PDB entry 3TTN | X-ray diffraction, 2.00 A resolution | chain A

Chain A:
Name: Polyamine transport protein
Source organism: Pseudomonas aeruginosa
Reference sequence: Q9I6J0 (Q9I6J0_PSEAE); residue numbers follow UniProt; this construct covers 28-362
Sequence (340 residues; numbered 23 to 362; the number before each row is that of its first residue):
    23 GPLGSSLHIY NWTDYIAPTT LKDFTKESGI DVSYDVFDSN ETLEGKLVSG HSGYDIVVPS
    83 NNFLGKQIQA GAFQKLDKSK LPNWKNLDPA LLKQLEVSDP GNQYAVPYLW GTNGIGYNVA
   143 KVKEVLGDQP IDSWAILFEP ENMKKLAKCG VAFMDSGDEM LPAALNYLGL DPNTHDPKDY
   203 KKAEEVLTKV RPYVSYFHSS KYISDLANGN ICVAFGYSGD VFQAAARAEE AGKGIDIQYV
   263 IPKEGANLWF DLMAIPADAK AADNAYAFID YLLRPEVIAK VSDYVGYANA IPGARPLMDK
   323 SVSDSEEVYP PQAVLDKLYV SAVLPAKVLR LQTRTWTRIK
Unresolved in the structure: 23-27
Modified / non-standard residues: Mse165, Mse176, Mse182, Mse275, Mse320 (selenomethionine; parent Met)
Differences from the reference sequence: expression tag (23-27)
Residues lining bound ligands: spermidine (SPD): W34, T35, D36, Y37, N62, S82, E181, Y239, D242, N269, W271, D273, Y309
UniProt features mapped onto this chain:
  - binding site (spermidine): T35, E181, D242, N269

Overview:
Bound to chain A: spermidine. From UniProt: 4 spermidine-binding residues.
Chain A is Polyamine transport protein (Pseudomonas aeruginosa); the structure, Crystal structures of
polyamine receptors SpuD and SpuE from Pseudomonas aeruginosa, was determined by X-ray diffraction together
with 3TTK, 3TTL and 3TTM from the same study.
